7PFT - chains O and I of the 29 polymer chains in the assembly; structure by electron microscopy, 9.80 A resolution (very low resolution: no residue pairs are listed; an interface is given only as per-side residue counts).

== Chain O ==
Molecule: Histone H3.2
Organism: Homo sapiens
UniProtKB: Q71DI3 (H32_HUMAN); residues 0-135 here correspond to UniProt positions 1-136 (UniProt number = residue number + 1)
Sequence (136 residues; numbered 0 to 135; the number before each row is that of its first residue; numbering starts at 0):
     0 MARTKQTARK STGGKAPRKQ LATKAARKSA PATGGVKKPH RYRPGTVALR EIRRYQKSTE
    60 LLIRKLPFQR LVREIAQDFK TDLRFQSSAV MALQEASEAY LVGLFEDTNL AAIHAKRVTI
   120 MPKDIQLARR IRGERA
Disordered / not traced: 0-36, 134-135
Construct notes: engineered mutation Ala110 (Cys111 in Q71DI3)
Curated features (UniProtKB/Swiss-Prot):
  - modified residue: Arg2 (Asymmetric dimethylarginine), Thr3 (Phosphothreonine), Lys4 (Allysine), Gln5 (5-glutamyl dopamine), Thr6 (Phosphothreonine), Arg8 (Citrulline), Lys9 (N6,N6,N6-trimethyllysine), Ser10 (ADP-ribosylserine), Thr11 (Phosphothreonine), Lys14 (N6-(2-hydroxyisobutyryl)lysine), Arg17 (Asymmetric dimethylarginine), Lys18 (N6-(2-hydroxyisobutyryl)lysine), Lys23 (N6-(2-hydroxyisobutyryl)lysine), Arg26 (Citrulline), Lys27 (N6,N6,N6-trimethyllysine), Ser28 (ADP-ribosylserine), Lys36 (N6,N6,N6-trimethyllysine), Lys37 (N6-methyllysine), Tyr41 (Phosphotyrosine), Lys56 (N6,N6,N6-trimethyllysine) and 8 more in UniProt
  - lipidation: Lys18 (N6-decanoyllysine)

== Chain I ==
Molecule: 591-nt DNA strand
Organism: synthetic construct
Sequence (591 nucleotides; each row starts with the number of its first residue):
    16 GGCCGCCACT GGCCACTGGA GAATCCCGGT GCCGAGGCCG CTCAATTGGT CGTAGACAGC
    76 TCTAGCACCG CTTAAACGCA CGTACGCGCT GTCCCCCGCG TTTTAACCGC CAAGGGGATT
   136 ACTCCCTAGT CTCCAGGCAC GTGTCACATA TATACATCCT GTGCATGTAA GTGCATGTAA
   196 GTGCATGTAA GTACTCTGGC CGCCACTGGC CGCCACTGGC CACTGGAGAA TCCCGGTGCC
   256 GAGGCCGCTC AATTGGTCGT AGACAGCTCT AGCACCGCTT AAACGCACGT ACGCGCTGTC
   316 CCCCGCGTTT TAACCGCCAA GGGGATTACT CCCTAGTCTC CAGGCACGTG TCACATATAT
   376 ACATCCTGTG CATGTAAGTG CATGTAAGTG CATGTAAGTA CTCTGGCCGC CACTGGCCGC
   436 CACTGGCCAC TGGAGAATCC CGGTGCCGAG GCCGCTCAAT TGGTCGTAGA CAGCTCTAGC
   496 ACCGCTTAAA CGCACGTACG CGCTGTCCCC CGCGTTTTAA CCGCCAAGGG GATTACTCCC
   556 TAGTCTCCAG GCACGTGTCA CATATATACA TCCTGTGCAT GTAAGTGCAT G

== Chain O / chain I interface ==
At this resolution (10 A) residue pairs are not listed: 19 residues of chain O and 15 of chain I lie at the interface.

== Summary ==
Chain O and chain I form an interface of 19 and 15 residues respectively.
Chain O is Histone H3.2 (Homo sapiens) and chain I is a 591-nt DNA strand (synthetic construct); the
structure, Trinucleosome of the 4x207 nucleosome array containing H1, was determined by electron microscopy,
deposited together with 7PET, 7PEU, 7PEV, 7PEW, 7PEX, 7PEY and 16 further entries.
